8JRU - chains R and B of the 5 polymer chains in the assembly; structure by electron microscopy, 3.50 A resolution.

Chain R:
Name: HA signal peptide, HPC4 purification tag, Glucagon receptor, C-terminal tail of Vasopressin V2 receptor
Source organism: Influenza A virus (strain A/Victoria/3/1975 H3N2)
Reference sequence: chimeric construct of P03435, P04070, P47871, P30518: residues -14 to 1 from P03435 (HEMA_I75A3) positions 1-16 (UniProt number = residue number + 15); residues 5-16 from P04070 positions 205-216 (UniProt number = residue number + 200); residues 27-1342 from P47871 positions 27-432 (offset varies); residues 1343-1371 from P30518 positions 343-371 (UniProt number = residue number - 1000)
Sequence (478 residues; each row starts with the number of its first residue; note: 910 numbers in that range are skipped by the numbering (no residue carries them; nothing is unmodelled there); numbers below 1 keep their minus sign (Gly-16 is residue -16)):
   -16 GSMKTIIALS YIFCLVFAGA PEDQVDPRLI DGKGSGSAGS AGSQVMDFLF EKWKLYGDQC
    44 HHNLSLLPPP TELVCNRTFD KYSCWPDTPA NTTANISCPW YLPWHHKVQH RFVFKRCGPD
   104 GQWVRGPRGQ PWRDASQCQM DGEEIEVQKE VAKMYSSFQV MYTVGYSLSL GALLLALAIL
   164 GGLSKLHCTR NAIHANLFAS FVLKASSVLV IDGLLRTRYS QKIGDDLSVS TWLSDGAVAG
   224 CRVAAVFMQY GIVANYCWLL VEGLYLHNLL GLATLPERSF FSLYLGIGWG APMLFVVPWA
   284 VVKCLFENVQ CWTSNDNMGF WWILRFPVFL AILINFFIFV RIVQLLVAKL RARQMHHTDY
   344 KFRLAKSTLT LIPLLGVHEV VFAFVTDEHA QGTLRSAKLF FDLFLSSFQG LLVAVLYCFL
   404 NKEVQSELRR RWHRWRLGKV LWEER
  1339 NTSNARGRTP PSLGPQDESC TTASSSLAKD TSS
Unresolved in the structure: -16 to 138, 202-219, 255-259, 368-379, 1339-1355, 1368-1371
Differences from the reference sequence: expression tag (-16 to -15); linker (2-4, 17-26)
Modified / non-standard residues: Ser1357, Ser1362, Ser1363, Ser1364 (phosphoserine; SEP); Thr1360 (phosphothreonine; TPO)
UniProt features mapped onto this chain:
  - site: Arg11, Leu12 (Cleavage)
Residues lining bound ligands: PIO ([(2R)-2-octanoyloxy-3-[oxidanyl-[(1R,2R,3S,4R,5R,6S)-2,3,6-tris(oxidanyl)-4,5-diphosphonooxy-cyclohexyl]oxy-phosphoryl]oxy-propyl] octanoate): Gly165, Leu166, Ser167, Leu169
What the authors report for this chain:
  - mutagenesis - L329A, K332A, R336A, R346A, R413A (112-205-fold), R414A (112-205-fold): decreased binding to Beta-arrestin 1 and single-chain fragment variable 30 (scFv30)
  - mutagenesis - G165W, S167A: unchanged binding to Beta-arrestin 1 and single-chain fragment variable 30 (scFv30)
  - mutagenesis - H416A, L420A, V423A, L424A, W425A: decreased localization to rGFP-CAAX
  - mutagenesis - R413A: decreased localization to endocytosis
  - mutagenesis - H416A, L420A, V423A, L424A, W425A: decreased localization to Rluc8-betaarr2
  - mutagenesis - R413A: decreased localization to recruitment at the plasma membrane

Chain B:
Name: Nanobody 32
Source organism: Escherichia phage EcSzw-2
Notes: antibody fragment or engineered binder
Sequence (126 residues; numbered -1 to 124; the number before each row is that of its first residue; numbers below 1 keep their minus sign (Met-1 is residue -1)):
    -1 MAQVQLQESG GGLVQAGGSL RLSCVVSGFF FDTVTMAWYR RAPGKHRELV ASATAGGTTT
    59 YADSVKDRFT ISRDNAKNTV YLQMNSLKPE DTAVYYCNTF VRSLSWGQGT QVTVSSHHHH
   119 HHEPEA
Unresolved in the structure: -1 to 0, 85-87, 114-124

How chain R and chain B interact:
Residue-residue contacts (6):
  Ser1363(R) - Arg100(B)
  Ser1363(R) - Trp104(B)
  Ser1364(R) - Arg39(B)
  Ser1364(R) - His44(B)
  Ser1364(R) - Arg45(B)
  Ala1366(R) - His44(B)
Interface residues without a listed pair, chain R (5 interface residues in all): Leu1365, Lys1367
Interface residues without a listed pair, chain B (6 interface residues in all): Lys43

Summary:
The interface between chain R and chain B involves 5 residues on one side and 6 on the other. The paper
reports that L329A, K332A and R336A of chain R, among others, reduce binding to Beta-arrestin 1 and
single-chain fragment variable 30 (scFv30); H416A, L420A and V423A of chain R, among others, reduce
localization to rGFP-CAAX; 13 substitutions were tested in all.
Chain R is HA signal peptide, HPC4 purification tag, Glucagon receptor, C-terminal tail of Vasopressin V2
receptor (Influenza A virus (strain A/Victoria/3/1975 H3N2)) and chain B is Nanobody 32 (Escherichia phage
EcSzw-2); the structure, Cryo-EM structure of the glucagon receptor bound to beta-arrestin 1 in ligand-free
state, was determined by electron microscopy, deposited together with 8JRV.
